9HJU - chains C and E of the 11 polymer chains in the assembly; structure by electron microscopy, 3.16 A resolution.

== Chain C ==
Molecule: Selenide, water dikinase 1
Organism: Homo sapiens
Notes: EC 2.7.9.3
UniProtKB: P49903 (SPS1_HUMAN); residue numbers follow UniProt; this construct covers 1-392
Chain sequence (392 residues; numbered 1 to 392; the number before each row is that of its first residue):
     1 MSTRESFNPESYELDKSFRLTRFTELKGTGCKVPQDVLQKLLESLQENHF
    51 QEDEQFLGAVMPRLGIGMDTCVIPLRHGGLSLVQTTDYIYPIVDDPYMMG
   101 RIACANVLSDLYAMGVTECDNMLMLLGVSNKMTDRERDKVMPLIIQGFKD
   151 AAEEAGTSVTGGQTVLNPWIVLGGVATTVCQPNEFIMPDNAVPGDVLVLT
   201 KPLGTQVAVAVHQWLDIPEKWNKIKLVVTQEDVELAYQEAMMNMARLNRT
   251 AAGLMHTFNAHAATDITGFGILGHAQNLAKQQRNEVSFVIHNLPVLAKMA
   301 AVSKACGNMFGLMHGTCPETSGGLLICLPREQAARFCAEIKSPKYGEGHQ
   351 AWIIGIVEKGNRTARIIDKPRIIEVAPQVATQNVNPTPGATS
Disordered / not traced: 380-392
UniProt features mapped onto this chain:
  - active site: Cys-31
  - binding site (ATP): Lys-32, Gly-67 to Asp-69, Asp-87, Asp-110, Gly-161 to Thr-164
  - binding site (Mg(2+)): Asp-69, Asp-110, Asp-265
  - site: Lys-32 (Important for catalytic activity)
  - modified residue: Ser-2 (N-acetylserine)
  - mutagenesis: Thr-85 (T85A: Strongly reduced ADP hydrolysis), Gly-268 (G268C: No change in ATP-binding), Gly-270 (G270R: No change in ATP-binding), Gly-273 (G273A/D/V: Loss of ATP-binding), His-274 (H274N: Reduced ATP-binding; H274Y: Increased ATP-binding)

== Chain E ==
Molecule: Transcriptional regulator QRICH1
Organism: Homo sapiens
UniProtKB: Q2TAL8 (QRIC1_HUMAN); numbering as in UniProt (aligned over 1-776)
Chain sequence (776 residues; numbered 1 to 776; the number before each row is that of its first residue):
     1 MNNSLENTISFEEYIRVKARSVPQHRMKEFLDSLASKGPEALQEFQQTAT
    51 TTMVYQQGGNCIYTDSTEVAGSLLELACPVTTSVQPQTQQEQQIQVQQPQ
   101 QVQVQVQVQQSPQQVSAQLSPQLTVHQPTEQPIQVQVQIQGQAPQSAAPS
   151 IQTPSLQSPSPSQLQAAQIQVQHVQAAQQIQAAEIPEEHIPHQQIQAQLV
   201 AGQSLAGGQQIQIQTVGALSPPPSQQGSPREGERRVGTASVLQPVKKRKV
   251 DMPITVSYAISGQPVATVLAIPQGQQQSYVSLRPDLLTVDSAHLYSATGT
   301 ITSPTGETWTIPVYSAQPRGDPQQQSITHIAIPQEAYNAVHVSGSPTALA
   351 AVKLEDDKEKMVGTTSVVKNSHEEVVQTLANSLFPAQFMNGNIHIPVAVQ
   401 AVAGTYQNTAQTVHIWDPQQQPQQQTPQEQTPPPQQQQQQLQVTCSAQTV
   451 QVAEVEPQSQPQPSPELLLPNSLKPEEGLEVWKNWAQTKNAELEKDAQNR
   501 LAPIGRRQLLRFQEDLISSAVAELNYGLCLMTREARNGEGEPYDPDVLYY
   551 IFLCIQKYLFENGRVDDIFSDLYYVRFTEWLHEVLKDVQPRVTPLGYVLP
   601 SHVTEEMLWECKQLGAHSPSTLLTTLMFFNTKYFLLKTVDQHMKLAFSKV
   651 LRQTKKNPSNPKDKSTSIRYLKALGIHQTGQKVTDDMYAEQTENPENPLR
   701 CPIKLYDFYLFKCPQSVKGRNDTFYLTPEPVVAPNSPIWYSVQPISREQM
   751 GQMLTRILVIREIQEAIAVANASTMH
Disordered / not traced: 1-470, 774-776
UniProt features mapped onto this chain:
  - modified residue: Met-1 (N-acetylmethionine), Ser-345 (Phosphoserine), Ser-464 (Phosphoserine)
  - cross-link (Glycyl lysine isopeptide (Lys-Gly)): Lys-353 (interchain with G-Cter in SUMO2), Lys-358 (interchain with G-Cter in SUMO2)
  - natural variant: Arg-511 to His-776 (deletion: In VERBRAS; uncertain significance), Arg-536 to His-776 (deletion: In VERBRAS; uncertain significance), Arg-652 to His-776 (deletion: In VERBRAS; uncertain significance), Ser-736 (S736N: In VERBRAS; uncertain significance)

== Chain C / chain E interface ==
Contacting residue pairs - 52 pairs, chain C then chain E:
  Phe-50(C) / Arg-507(E)
  Asp-53(C) / Arg-500(E)  salt bridge
  Asp-53(C) / Leu-501(E)
  Glu-54(C) / Arg-500(E)  salt bridge
  Phe-56(C) / Arg-500(E)
  Phe-56(C) / Leu-510(E)  hydrophobic
  Phe-56(C) / Ala-522(E)
  Phe-56(C) / Glu-523(E)
  Phe-56(C) / Tyr-526(E)  hydrophobic
  Leu-57(C) / Tyr-526(E)  hydrophobic
  Leu-57(C) / Arg-576(E)  hydrogen bond (backbone-side chain)
  Gly-58(C) / Arg-576(E)
  Ala-59(C) / Tyr-573(E)
  Val-60(C) / Ala-522(E)  hydrophobic
  Val-60(C) / Tyr-573(E)  hydrophobic
  Met-61(C) / Tyr-573(E)
  Arg-63(C) / Ala-502(E)
  Arg-63(C) / Ile-504(E)  hydrogen bond (side chain-backbone)
  Arg-63(C) / Gly-505(E)
  Ile-73(C) / Gly-505(E)
  Pro-74(C) / Ile-504(E)
  Pro-74(C) / Gly-505(E)  hydrogen bond (backbone-backbone)
  Leu-75(C) / Ile-504(E)
  Arg-76(C) / Ile-504(E)
  Arg-76(C) / Arg-506(E)
  Arg-76(C) / Gln-513(E)  hydrogen bond
  Arg-76(C) / Ser-518(E)  hydrogen bond (side chain-backbone)
  Arg-76(C) / Ser-519(E)
  Arg-76(C) / Ala-520(E)
  Arg-76(C) / Glu-523(E)  salt bridge
  His-77(C) / Arg-506(E)
  Gly-78(C) / Ile-517(E)
  Gly-78(C) / Arg-564(E)
  Gly-79(C) / Arg-564(E)
  Ile-186(C) / Val-731(E)  hydrophobic
  Asn-190(C) / Pro-730(E)
  His-256(C) / Val-731(E)
  His-256(C) / Ala-733(E)
  Thr-257(C) / Ala-733(E)
  Thr-257(C) / Asn-735(E)
  Thr-257(C) / Ser-736(E)  hydrogen bond (backbone-side chain)
  Thr-257(C) / Pro-737(E)
  Asn-259(C) / Glu-729(E)
  Asn-259(C) / Val-731(E)  hydrogen bond (side chain-backbone)
  Asn-259(C) / Val-732(E)
  Asn-259(C) / Ser-736(E)  hydrogen bond
  Asn-259(C) / Ile-738(E)  hydrogen bond (side chain-backbone)
  Ala-260(C) / Val-731(E)
  His-261(C) / Glu-729(E)
  His-261(C) / Pro-730(E)
  Gln-332(C) / Ile-738(E)
  Arg-335(C) / Ile-738(E)
Also at the interface, not in a pair above, chain C (33 interface residues in all): Gln-181, Asn-183, Met-187, Asp-189, Phe-258, Arg-283, Pro-329
Also at the interface, not in a pair above, chain E (34 interface residues in all): Pro-503, Gln-508, Val-521, Gly-563, Val-565, Leu-572

== In short ==
Chain C and chain E form an interface of 33 and 34 residues respectively; the contacts include 9 hydrogen
bonds and 3 salt bridges. Among the polar pairs are Asp-53(C)/Arg-500(E), Glu-54(C)/Arg-500(E) and
Arg-76(C)/Glu-523(E).
Here chain C is Selenide, water dikinase 1 and chain E is Transcriptional regulator QRICH1, both from Homo
sapiens. Entry 9HJU (Structure of 2x Zincore (SEPHS1:QRICH1) binding to ZFP91 on DNA) was determined by
electron microscopy (same publication as 9HJT).
